7SU9 - chains A and B of the 5 polymer chains in the assembly; structure by X-ray diffraction, 1.99 A resolution.

Chain A:
Protein: MHC class I antigen
Organism: Homo sapiens
UniProtKB: A0A7T3RIQ2 (A0A7T3RIQ2_HUMAN); residues 1-280 here correspond to UniProt positions 25-304 (UniProt number = residue number + 24)
Amino-acid sequence (280 residues; each row starts with the number of its first residue):
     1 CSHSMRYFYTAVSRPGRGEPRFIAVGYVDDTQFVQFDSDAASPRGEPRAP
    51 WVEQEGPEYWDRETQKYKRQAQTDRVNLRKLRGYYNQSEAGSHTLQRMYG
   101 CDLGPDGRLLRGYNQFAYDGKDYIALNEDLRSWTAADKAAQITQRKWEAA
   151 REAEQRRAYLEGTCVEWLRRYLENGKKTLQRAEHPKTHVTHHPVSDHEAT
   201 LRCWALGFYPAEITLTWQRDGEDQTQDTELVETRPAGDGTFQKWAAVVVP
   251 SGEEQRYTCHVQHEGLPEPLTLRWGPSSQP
Not modelled in the structure: 1, 275-280
Disulfides: Cys101-Cys164, Cys203-Cys259
From the paper describing this entry:
  - binding site for KRAS-G12D-9mer with A18L substitution: Tyr171
  - mutagenesis - N77S: increased signaling in response to Jurkat-TCR9a
  - mutagenesis - K80N: unchanged signaling in response to Jurkat-TCR9a
  - mutagenesis - N77S, K80N: unchanged signaling in response to TCR10

Chain B:
Protein: Beta-2-microglobulin
Organism: Homo sapiens
UniProtKB: P61769 (B2MG_HUMAN); residues 1-99 here correspond to UniProt positions 21-119 (UniProt number = residue number + 20)
Amino-acid sequence (100 residues; numbered 0 to 99; the number before each row is that of its first residue; numbering starts at 0):
     0 MIQRTPKIQVYSRHPAENGKSNFLNCYVSGFHPSDIEVDLLKNGERIEKV
    50 EHSDLSFSKDWSFYLLYYTEFTPTEKDEYACRVNHVTLSQPKIVKWDRDM
Differences from the reference sequence: initiating methionine (0)
Swiss-Prot annotation at these positions:
  - modified residue: Gln2 (Pyrrolidone carboxylic acid)
  - glycosylation: Ile1 (N-linked (Glc) (glycation) isoleucine), Lys19 (N-linked (Glc) (glycation) lysine), Lys41 (N-linked (Glc) (glycation) lysine), Lys48 (N-linked (Glc) (glycation) lysine), Lys58 (N-linked (Glc) (glycation) lysine), Lys91 (N-linked (Glc) (glycation) lysine), Lys94 (N-linked (Glc) (glycation) lysine)
Disulfides: Cys25-Cys80

How chain A and chain B interact:
Residue-residue contacts (52; chain A residue first):
  Phe8(A) - Ser55(B)
  Phe8(A) - Phe56(B)
  Tyr9(A) - Phe56(B)
  Thr10(A) - Phe56(B)
  Thr10(A) - Phe62(B)
  Val12(A) - Ser33(B)
  Val25(A) - Asp53(B)
  Val25(A) - Leu54(B)
  Val25(A) - Ser55(B)
  Tyr27(A) - Ser55(B)
  Tyr27(A) - Tyr63(B)  hydrogen bond
  Gln32(A) - Asp53(B)  hydrogen bond
  Gln35(A) - Asp53(B)
  Arg48(A) - Asp53(B)  salt bridge
  Gln96(A) - His31(B)  hydrogen bond
  Gln96(A) - Phe56(B)
  Gln96(A) - Trp60(B)  hydrogen bond (side chain-backbone)
  Gln96(A) - Phe62(B)
  Arg97(A) - Phe56(B)
  Met98(A) - Trp60(B)
  Gln115(A) - Trp60(B)
  Phe116(A) - Trp60(B)
  Ala117(A) - Trp60(B)  hydrophobic
  Asp119(A) - Met0(B)
  Asp119(A) - Ile1(B)
  Gly120(A) - His31(B)
  Lys121(A) - Ile1(B)
  Asp122(A) - Trp60(B)  hydrogen bond
  His192(A) - Asp98(B)  salt bridge
  Arg202(A) - Asp98(B)  hydrogen bond (side chain-backbone)
  Arg202(A) - Met99(B)
  Trp204(A) - Asp98(B)
  Trp204(A) - Met99(B)
  Leu206(A) - Pro14(B)  hydrophobic
  Val231(A) - Gln8(B)
  Glu232(A) - Lys6(B)  salt bridge
  Glu232(A) - Gln8(B)  hydrogen bond (backbone-side chain)
  Glu232(A) - Ser28(B)  hydrogen bond
  Arg234(A) - Gln8(B)  hydrogen bond
  Arg234(A) - Tyr10(B)
  Arg234(A) - Met99(B)  hydrogen bond (side chain-backbone)
  Pro235(A) - Tyr10(B)  hydrogen bond (backbone-side chain)
  Pro235(A) - Asn24(B)
  Pro235(A) - Tyr26(B)
  Ala236(A) - Arg12(B)  hydrogen bond (backbone-side chain)
  Ala236(A) - Asn24(B)  hydrogen bond (backbone-side chain)
  Gly237(A) - Arg12(B)  hydrogen bond (backbone-side chain)
  Gly237(A) - Leu65(B)
  Gln242(A) - Tyr10(B)
  Gln242(A) - Ser11(B)  hydrogen bond (side chain-backbone)
  Gln242(A) - Arg12(B)  hydrogen bond (side chain-backbone)
  Trp244(A) - Met99(B)  hydrogen bond (side chain-backbone)
Other interface residues (no listed pair), chain A (37 interface residues in all): Ile23, Ser92, His93, Thr94, Thr233, Asp238
Other interface residues (no listed pair), chain B (25 interface residues in all): Pro32, Asp59

Overview:
The interface between chain A and chain B involves 37 residues on one side and 25 on the other, with 17
hydrogen bonds and 3 salt bridges. Polar pairs include Arg48(A)-Asp53(B), His192(A)-Asp98(B) and
Glu232(A)-Lys6(B). The paper reports a binding site for KRAS-G12D-9mer with A18L substitution at Tyr171(A);
N77S of chain A increases signaling in response to Jurkat-TCR9a.
Chain A is MHC class I antigen and chain B is Beta-2-microglobulin, both from Homo sapiens; the structure,
KRAS-G12D specific TCR9a in complex with C*05-GADGVGKSL, was determined by X-ray diffraction.
